Entry 4LXS (X-ray diffraction, 3.30 A resolution); this record covers chains A and J of the 3 polymer chains in the assembly.

== Chain A ==
Name: Protein toll
Organism: Drosophila melanogaster
UniProtKB: P08953 (TOLL_DROME); residue numbers follow UniProt; this construct covers 28-802
Amino-acid sequence (783 residues; row label = number of the first residue in the row):
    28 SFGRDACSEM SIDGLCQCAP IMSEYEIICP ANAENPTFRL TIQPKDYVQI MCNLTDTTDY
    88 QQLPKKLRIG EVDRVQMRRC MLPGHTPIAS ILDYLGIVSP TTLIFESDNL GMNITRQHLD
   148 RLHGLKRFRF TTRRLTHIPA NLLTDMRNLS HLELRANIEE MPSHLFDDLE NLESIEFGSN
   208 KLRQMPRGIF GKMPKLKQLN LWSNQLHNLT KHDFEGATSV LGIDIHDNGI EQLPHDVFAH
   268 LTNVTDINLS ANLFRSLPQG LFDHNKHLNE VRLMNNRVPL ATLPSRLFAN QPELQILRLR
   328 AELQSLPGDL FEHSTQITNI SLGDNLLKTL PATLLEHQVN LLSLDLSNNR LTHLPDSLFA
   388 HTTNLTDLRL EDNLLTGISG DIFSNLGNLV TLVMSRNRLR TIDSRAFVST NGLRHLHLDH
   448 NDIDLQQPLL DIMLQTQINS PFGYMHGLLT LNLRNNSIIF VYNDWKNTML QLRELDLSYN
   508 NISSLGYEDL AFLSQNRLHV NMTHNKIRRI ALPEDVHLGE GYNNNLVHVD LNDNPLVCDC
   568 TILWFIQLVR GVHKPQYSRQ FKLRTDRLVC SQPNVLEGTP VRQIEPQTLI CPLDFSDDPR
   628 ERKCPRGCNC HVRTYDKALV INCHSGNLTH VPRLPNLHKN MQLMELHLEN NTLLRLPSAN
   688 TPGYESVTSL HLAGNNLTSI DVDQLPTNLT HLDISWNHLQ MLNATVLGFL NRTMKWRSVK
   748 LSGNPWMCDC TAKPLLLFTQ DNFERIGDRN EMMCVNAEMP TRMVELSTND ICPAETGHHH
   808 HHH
Unresolved in the structure: 37-39, 544-552, 622-629, 739-742, 785-786, 801-810
Disulfides: Cys-34/Cys-45, Cys-43/Cys-56, Cys-79/Cys-107, Cys-565/Cys-597, Cys-567/Cys-618, Cys-631/Cys-637, Cys-635/Cys-650, Cys-755/Cys-781, Cys-757/Cys-799
Glycans and other covalent adducts: N-acetylglucosamine (NAG) linked to Asn-80, Asn-140, Asn-175, Asn-235, Asn-270, Asn-391, Asn-482, Asn-508, Asn-654, Asn-703; glycan linked to Asn-346, Asn-528
Sequence notes: expression tag (803-810)
Reported in the primary citation:
  - post-translational modification sites: Asn-80, Asn-140, Asn-175, Asn-235, Asn-270, Asn-346, Asn-391, Asn-482, Asn-508, Asn-528, Asn-654, Asn-703, Asn-715
  - mutagenesis - Q464*, Q614*, Q669*, W723*, W753*, C755Y, C781Y, C799Y: increased signaling (citing earlier work)

== Chain J ==
Name: Protein spaetzle C-106
Organism: Drosophila melanogaster
UniProtKB: P48607 (SPZ_DROME); residues 1-106 here correspond to UniProt positions 221-326 (UniProt number = residue number + 220)
Amino-acid sequence (114 residues; each row starts with the number of its first residue):
     1 VGGSDERFLC RSIRKLVYPK KGLRADDTWQ LIVNNDEYKQ AIQIEECEGA DQPCDFAANF
    61 PQSYNPICKQ HYTQQTLASI KSDGELDVVQ NSFKIPSCCK CALKTGLEHH HHHH
Unresolved in the structure: 1-4, 19-41, 75-93, 110-114
Disulfides: Cys-10/Cys-68, Cys-47/Cys-99, Cys-54/Cys-101
Sequence notes: expression tag (107-114)

== How chain A and chain J interact ==
Contacting residue pairs - 29 pairs, chain A then chain J:
  Met-49(A) with Tyr-72(J), hydrophobic; Thr-73(J); Gln-74(J)
  Arg-154(A) with Thr-105(J), hydrogen bond
  Ser-177(A) with Leu-107(J)
  His-178(A) with Leu-107(J)
  Glu-203(A) with Tyr-64(J), hydrogen bond
  Lys-224(A) with His-109(J)
  Gln-225(A) with Gln-62(J), hydrogen bond; Ser-63(J); His-109(J), hydrogen bond
  Asn-227(A) with Ser-63(J), hydrogen bond; Tyr-64(J)
  Trp-229(A) with Pro-61(J)
  Leu-248(A) with His-109(J)
  Gly-249(A) with Gln-62(J); His-109(J)
  Ile-250(A) with Gln-62(J)
  Asp-251(A) with Pro-61(J); Gln-62(J), hydrogen bond (side chain-backbone)
  His-253(A) with Pro-61(J)
  Asp-273(A) with Gln-62(J), hydrogen bond (backbone-side chain)
  Ile-274(A) with Gln-62(J), hydrogen bond (backbone-side chain)
  Asn-275(A) with Gln-62(J)
  Arg-299(A) with Ala-58(J), hydrogen bond (side chain-backbone); Phe-60(J), hydrogen bond (side chain-backbone)
  Met-301(A) with Ala-58(J)
  Asn-302(A) with Asn-59(J)
  Arg-325(A) with Ala-58(J)
Other interface residues (no listed pair), chain A (22 interface residues in all): Glu-180

== In short ==
The interface between chain A and chain J involves 22 residues on one side and 13 on the other; the contacts
include 10 hydrogen bonds. Polar pairs include Arg-154(A)/Thr-105(J), Glu-203(A)/Tyr-64(J) and
Gln-225(A)/Gln-62(J). From the paper: Q464*, Q614* and Q669* of chain A, among others, increase signaling;
modification sites Asn-80(A), Asn-140(A) and Asn-175(A) among others; 8 substitutions were tested in all.
Here chain A is Protein toll and chain J is Protein spaetzle C-106, both from Drosophila melanogaster. Entry
4LXS (Structure of the Toll - Spatzle complex, a molecular hub in Drosophila development and innate immunity
...) was determined by X-ray diffraction, deposited together with 4LXR.
